PDB entry 7RDQ | electron microscopy, 3.00 A resolution | chains D and E of the 9 polymer chains in the assembly

[Chain D]
Protein: DNA-directed RNA polymerase subunit beta'
From: Thermus thermophilus HB8
Notes: EC 2.7.7.6
UniProt: Q8RQE8 (RPOC_THET8); residues 1-1524 here = UniProt positions 1-1524
Chain sequence (1524 residues; each row starts with the number of its first residue):
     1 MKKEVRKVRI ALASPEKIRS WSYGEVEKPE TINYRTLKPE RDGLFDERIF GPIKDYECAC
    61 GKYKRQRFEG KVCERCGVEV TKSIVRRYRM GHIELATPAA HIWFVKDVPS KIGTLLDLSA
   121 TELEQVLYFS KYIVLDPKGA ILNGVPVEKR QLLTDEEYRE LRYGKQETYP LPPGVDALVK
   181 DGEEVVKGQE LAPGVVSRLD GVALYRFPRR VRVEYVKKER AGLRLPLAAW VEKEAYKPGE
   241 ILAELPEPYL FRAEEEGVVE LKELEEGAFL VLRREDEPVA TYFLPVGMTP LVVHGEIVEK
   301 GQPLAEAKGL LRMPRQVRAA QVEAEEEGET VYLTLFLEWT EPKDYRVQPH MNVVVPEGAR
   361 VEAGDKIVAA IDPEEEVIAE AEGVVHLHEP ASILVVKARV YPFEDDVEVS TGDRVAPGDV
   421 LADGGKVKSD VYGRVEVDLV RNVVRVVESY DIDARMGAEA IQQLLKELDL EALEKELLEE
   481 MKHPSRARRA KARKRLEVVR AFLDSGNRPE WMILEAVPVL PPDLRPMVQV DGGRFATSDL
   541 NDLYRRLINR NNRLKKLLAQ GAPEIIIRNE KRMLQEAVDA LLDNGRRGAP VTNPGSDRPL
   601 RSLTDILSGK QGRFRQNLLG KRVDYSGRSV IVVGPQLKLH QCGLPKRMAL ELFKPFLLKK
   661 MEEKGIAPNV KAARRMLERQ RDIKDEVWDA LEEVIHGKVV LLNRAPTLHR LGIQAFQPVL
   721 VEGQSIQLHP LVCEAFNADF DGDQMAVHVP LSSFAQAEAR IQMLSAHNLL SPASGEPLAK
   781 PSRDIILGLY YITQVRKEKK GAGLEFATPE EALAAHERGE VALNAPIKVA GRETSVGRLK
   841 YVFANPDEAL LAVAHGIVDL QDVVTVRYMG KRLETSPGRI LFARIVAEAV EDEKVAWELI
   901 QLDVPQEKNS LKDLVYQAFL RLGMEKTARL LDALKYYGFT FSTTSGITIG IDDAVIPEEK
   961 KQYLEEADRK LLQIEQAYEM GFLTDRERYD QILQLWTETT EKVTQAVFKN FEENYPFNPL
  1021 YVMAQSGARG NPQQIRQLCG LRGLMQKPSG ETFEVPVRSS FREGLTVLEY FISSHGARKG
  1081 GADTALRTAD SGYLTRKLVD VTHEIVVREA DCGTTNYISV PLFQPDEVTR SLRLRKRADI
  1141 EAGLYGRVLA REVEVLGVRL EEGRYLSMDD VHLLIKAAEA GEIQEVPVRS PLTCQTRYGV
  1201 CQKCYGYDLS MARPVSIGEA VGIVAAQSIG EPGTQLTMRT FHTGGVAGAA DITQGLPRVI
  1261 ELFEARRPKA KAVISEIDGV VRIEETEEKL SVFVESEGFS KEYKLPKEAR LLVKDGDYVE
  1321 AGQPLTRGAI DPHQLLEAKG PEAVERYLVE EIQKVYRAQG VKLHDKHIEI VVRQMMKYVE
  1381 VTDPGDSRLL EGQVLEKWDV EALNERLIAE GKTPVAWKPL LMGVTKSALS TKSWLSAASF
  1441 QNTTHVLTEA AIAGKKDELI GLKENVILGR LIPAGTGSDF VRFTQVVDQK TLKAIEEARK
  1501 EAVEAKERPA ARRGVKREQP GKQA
Unresolved in the structure: 1-2, 219-337, 1238-1252, 1503-1524
Ion coordination: Zn2+ site 1: Cys58, Cys60, Cys73, Cys76; Mg2+ site 1: Asp739, Asp743 (shared with 1 residue of chain I); Mg2+ site 2 near Lys840 (its only coordinating residue here); Mg2+ site 3: Trp897, Glu898, Ile900; Zn2+ site 2: Cys1112, Cys1194, Cys1201, Cys1204

[Chain E]
Protein: DNA-directed RNA polymerase subunit omega
From: Thermus thermophilus HB8
Notes: EC 2.7.7.6
UniProt: Q8RQE7 (RPOZ_THET8); numbering as in UniProt (aligned over 1-99)
Chain sequence (99 residues; each row starts with the number of its first residue):
     1 MAEPGIDKLF GMVDSKYRLT VVVAKRAQQL LRHGFKNTVL EPEERPKMQT LEGLFDDPNA
    61 VTWAMKELLT GRLVFGENLV PEDRLQKEME RLYPVEREE
Unresolved in the structure: 1, 96-99

[How chain D and chain E interact]
Contacting residue pairs (82; chain D residue first):
  His640(D) with Ala2(E)
  Glu693(D) with Thr50(E)
  His696(D) with Met48(E); Asp57(E), salt bridge; Asn59(E)
  Gly697(D) with Asn59(E), hydrogen bond (backbone-side chain)
  Lys698(D) with Asn59(E)
  Ser753(D) with Gln28(E); Leu31(E)
  Phe754(D) with Ala24(E), hydrophobic; Gln28(E)
  Glu758(D) with Thr20(E)
  Arg760(D) with Glu3(E), salt bridge; Asn59(E); Val61(E); Thr62(E)
  Ile761(D) with Phe10(E), hydrophobic; Thr20(E)
  Gln762(D) with Lys16(E); Tyr17(E); Thr20(E), hydrogen bond
  Ala766(D) with Ala2(E)
  His767(D) with Ala2(E); Glu3(E), hydrogen bond (side chain-backbone); Ile6(E)
  Gly923(D) with Asp7(E)
  Met924(D) with Ile6(E), hydrophobic; Asp7(E), hydrogen bond (backbone-side chain); Phe10(E), hydrophobic
  Glu925(D) with Ala2(E); Glu3(E); Pro4(E); Gly5(E), hydrogen bond (side chain-backbone); Asp7(E)
  Met1211(D) with Phe10(E), hydrophobic; Lys16(E)
  Arg1213(D) with Phe10(E)
  Ser1216(D) with Ser15(E); Lys16(E); Tyr17(E)
  Ile1217(D) with Tyr17(E)
  Glu1219(D) with Tyr17(E)
  Gly1475(D) with Tyr17(E)
  Thr1476(D) with Tyr17(E); Val21(E)
  Phe1480(D) with Asp14(E); Arg18(E), hydrogen bond (backbone-side chain); Glu77(E)
  Val1481(D) with Ser15(E); Tyr17(E), hydrophobic; Arg18(E)
  Thr1484(D) with Arg18(E), hydrogen bond; Val22(E); Lys25(E), hydrogen bond (backbone-side chain)
  Gln1485(D) with Phe75(E); Gly76(E), hydrogen bond (backbone-backbone); Leu79(E); Val80(E), hydrogen bond (side chain-backbone); Glu82(E), hydrogen bond
  Val1486(D) with Val22(E), hydrophobic; Gln29(E), hydrogen bond (backbone-side chain); Val74(E)
  Val1487(D) with Leu73(E); Val74(E), hydrogen bond (backbone-backbone); Leu85(E), hydrophobic
  Asp1488(D) with Arg26(E), salt bridge; Asn37(E); Val39(E); Leu73(E)
  Gln1489(D) with Arg72(E); Val74(E)
  Lys1490(D) with Leu92(E); Tyr93(E)
  Thr1491(D) with Met89(E); Leu92(E)
  Leu1492(D) with Val74(E), hydrophobic
  Ile1495(D) with Val80(E), hydrophobic; Leu85(E), hydrophobic; Glu88(E)
  Ala1498(D) with Arg84(E)
  Arg1499(D) with Leu79(E); Pro81(E)
Also at the interface, not in a pair above, chain D (46 interface residues in all): Asp689, Gln756, Ala757, Leu764, Leu922, Ala928, Gly1218, Arg1482, Phe1483
Also at the interface, not in a pair above, chain E (50 interface residues in all): Val23, Ala27, Lys47, Leu51, Met65

[Summary]
Chain D and chain E form an interface of 46 and 50 residues respectively; the contacts include 13 hydrogen
bonds and 3 salt bridges. Polar contacts include His696(D)-Asp57(E), Arg760(D)-Glu3(E) and
Asp1488(D)-Arg26(E). Cys58(D), Cys60(D), Cys73(D) and Cys76(D) coordinate Zn2+ site 1.
Chain D is DNA-directed RNA polymerase subunit beta' and chain E is DNA-directed RNA polymerase subunit omega,
both from Thermus thermophilus HB8; the structure, Cryo-EM structure of Thermus thermophilus reiterative
transcription complex with 11nt oligo-G RNA, was determined by electron microscopy (same publication as 7MLB,
7MLI and 7MLJ).
